PDB entry 2OTU | X-ray diffraction, 1.68 A resolution | chains A and P of the 3 polymer chains in the assembly

[Chain A]
Molecule: Fv light chain variable domain
Organism: Mus musculus
Amino-acid sequence (115 residues; numbered 0 to 114; the number before each row is that of its first residue; numbering starts at 0):
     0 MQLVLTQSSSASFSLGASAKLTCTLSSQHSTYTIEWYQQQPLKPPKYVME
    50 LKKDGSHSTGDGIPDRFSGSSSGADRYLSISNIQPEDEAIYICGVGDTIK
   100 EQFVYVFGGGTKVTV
Disulfides: C22-C92

[Chain P]
Molecule: peptide antigen
Amino-acid sequence (11 residues; each row starts with the number of its first residue):
     1 QQQQQQQQQQG

[Chain A / chain P interface]
Contacting residue pairs (23; chain A residue first):
  S26(A) - Q1(P)
  Q27(A) - Q1(P)
  Q27(A) - Q2(P)  hydrogen bond
  H28(A) - Q1(P)  hydrogen bond (backbone-side chain)
  H28(A) - Q2(P)  hydrogen bond
  S29(A) - Q1(P)  hydrogen bond
  T30(A) - Q1(P)
  T30(A) - Q2(P)
  Y31(A) - Q2(P)  hydrogen bond
  Y31(A) - Q3(P)
  Y31(A) - Q4(P)
  T32(A) - Q4(P)  hydrogen bond (backbone-side chain)
  V94(A) - Q4(P)
  G95(A) - Q4(P)  hydrogen bond (backbone-side chain)
  G95(A) - Q5(P)
  D96(A) - Q2(P)  hydrogen bond
  D96(A) - Q4(P)
  D96(A) - Q5(P)  hydrogen bond (side chain-backbone)
  T97(A) - Q5(P)  hydrogen bond (backbone-backbone)
  T97(A) - Q6(P)  hydrogen bond (side chain-backbone)
  T97(A) - Q7(P)
  I98(A) - Q2(P)
  F102(A) - Q7(P)
Interface residues without a listed pair, chain A (14 interface residues in all): E49

[Overview]
The interface between chain A and chain P involves 14 residues on one side and 7 on the other; the contacts
include 11 hydrogen bonds. Among the polar pairs are Q27(A)-Q2(P), H28(A)-Q1(P) and H28(A)-Q2(P).
Here chain A is Fv light chain variable domain (Mus musculus) and chain P is peptide antigen. Entry 2OTU
(Crystal structure of Fv polyglutamine complex) was determined by X-ray diffraction.
